1QY6 - chain A; structure by X-ray diffraction, 1.90 A resolution.

== Chain A ==
Name: serine protease
Organism: Staphylococcus aureus subsp. aureus Mu50
Notes: EC 3.4.21.19; fragment: V8 Protease
UniProt: Q99V45 (Q99V45_STAAM); residues 1-274 here correspond to UniProt positions 69-342 (UniProt number = residue number + 68)
Chain sequence (274 residues; numbered 1 to 274; the number before each row is that of its first residue):
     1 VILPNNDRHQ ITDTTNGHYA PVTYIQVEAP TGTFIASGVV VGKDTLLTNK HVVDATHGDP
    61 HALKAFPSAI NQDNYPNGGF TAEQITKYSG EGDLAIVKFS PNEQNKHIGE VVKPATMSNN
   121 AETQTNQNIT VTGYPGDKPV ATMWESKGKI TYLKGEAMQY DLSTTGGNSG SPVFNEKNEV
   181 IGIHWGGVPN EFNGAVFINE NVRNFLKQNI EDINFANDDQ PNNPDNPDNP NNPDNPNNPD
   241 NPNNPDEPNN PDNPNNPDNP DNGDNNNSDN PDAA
Unresolved in the structure: 217-274
Sequence notes: conflict Thr-125 (Val193 in Q99V45), Asn-214 (His282 in Q99V45)
Metal / ion sites: K+: Asp-7, His-9, His-107, Lys-147
UniProt features mapped onto this chain:
  - active site (Charge relay system): His-51, Asp-93, Ser-169

== Summary ==
Asp-7, His-9, His-107 and Lys-147 coordinate K+. UniProt lists 3 active-site residues.
Chain A is serine protease (Staphylococcus aureus subsp. aureus Mu50); the structure, Structue of V8 Protease
from Staphylococcus aureus, was determined by X-ray diffraction, deposited together with 2O8L.
